8KFA - chains D and F of the 9 polymer chains in the assembly; structure by electron microscopy, 3.04 A resolution.

# Chain D
Molecule: D48 heavy chain
From: Homo sapiens
Amino-acid sequence (230 residues; each row starts with the number of its first residue):
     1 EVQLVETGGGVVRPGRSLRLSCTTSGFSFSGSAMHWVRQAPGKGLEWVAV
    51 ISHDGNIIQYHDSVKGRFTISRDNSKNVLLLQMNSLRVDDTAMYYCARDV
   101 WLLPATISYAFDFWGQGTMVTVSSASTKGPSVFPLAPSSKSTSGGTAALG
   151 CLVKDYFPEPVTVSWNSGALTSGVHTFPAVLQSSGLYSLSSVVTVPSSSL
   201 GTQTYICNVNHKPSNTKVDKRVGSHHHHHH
Not modelled in the structure: 125-230

# Chain F
Molecule: D48 light chain
From: Homo sapiens
Amino-acid sequence (214 residues; each row starts with the number of its first residue):
     1 VIWMTQSPPSLSASIGDTVTITCRASQGISNSIAWYQRRPGKAPELLVYA
    51 AYRLQSGVPSRLSGSGSGAEYTLTIKNMQPEDFATYYCQQYYDNPLTFGG
   101 GTKVEIKRTVAAPSVFIFPPSDEQLKSGTASVVCLLNNFYPREAKVQWKV
   151 DNALQSGNSQESVTEQDSKDSTYSLSSTLTLSKADYEKHKVYACEVTHQG
   201 LSSPVTKSFNRGEC
Not modelled in the structure: 108-214

# Interface between chain D and chain F
Pairs across the interface - 25 pairs, chain D then chain F:
  Gln-39(D) / Arg-38(F)  hydrogen bond
  Leu-45(D) / Arg-38(F)
  Leu-45(D) / Tyr-87(F)  hydrophobic
  Leu-45(D) / Phe-98(F)
  Trp-47(D) / Pro-95(F)  hydrophobic
  Trp-47(D) / Leu-96(F)
  Gln-59(D) / Asn-94(F)
  His-61(D) / Pro-95(F)
  His-61(D) / Leu-96(F)
  Asp-62(D) / Pro-95(F)
  Val-100(D) / Gln-55(F)
  Leu-102(D) / Tyr-49(F)  hydrophobic
  Ser-108(D) / Tyr-91(F)
  Tyr-109(D) / Gln-89(F)
  Tyr-109(D) / Tyr-91(F)
  Tyr-109(D) / Asn-94(F)
  Tyr-109(D) / Leu-96(F)  hydrophobic
  Ala-110(D) / Tyr-36(F)
  Phe-111(D) / Tyr-36(F)  hydrogen bond (backbone-side chain)
  Phe-111(D) / Leu-46(F)
  Phe-111(D) / Phe-98(F)  hydrophobic
  Asp-112(D) / Leu-46(F)
  Trp-114(D) / Pro-44(F)
  Trp-114(D) / Phe-98(F)  hydrophobic
  Gly-115(D) / Ala-43(F)
Also at the interface, not in a pair above, chain D (18 interface residues in all): Val-37, Glu-46, Tyr-95
Also at the interface, not in a pair above, chain F (16 interface residues in all): Val-1, Glu-45

# In short
18 residues of chain D and 16 residues of chain F are in contact; the contacts include 2 hydrogen bonds. Polar
contacts include Gln-39(D)/Arg-38(F) and Phe-111(D)/Tyr-36(F).
Here chain D is D48 heavy chain and chain F is D48 light chain, both from Homo sapiens. Entry 8KFA (Cryo-EM
structure of HSV-1 gB with D48 Fab complex) was determined by electron microscopy.
